PDB entry 6S8E | electron microscopy, 3.10 A resolution | chains I and V of the 35 polymer chains in the assembly

== Chain I ==
Protein: CRISPR-associated RAMP protein, Cmr6 family
Source organism: Sulfolobus islandicus REY15A
Reference sequence: F0NDX3 (F0NDX3_SULIR); residue numbers follow UniProt; this construct covers 1-283
Amino-acid sequence (296 residues; each row starts with the number of its first residue):
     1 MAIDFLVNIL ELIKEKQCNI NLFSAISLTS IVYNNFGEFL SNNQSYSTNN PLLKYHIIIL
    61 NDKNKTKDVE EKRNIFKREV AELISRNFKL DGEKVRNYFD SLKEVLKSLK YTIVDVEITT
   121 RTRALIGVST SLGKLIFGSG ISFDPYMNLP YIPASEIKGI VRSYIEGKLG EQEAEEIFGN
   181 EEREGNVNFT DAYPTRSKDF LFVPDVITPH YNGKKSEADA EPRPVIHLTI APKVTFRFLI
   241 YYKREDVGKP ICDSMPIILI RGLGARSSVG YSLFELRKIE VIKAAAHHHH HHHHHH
Not modelled in the structure: 1, 286-296
Construct notes: expression tag (284-296)

== Chain V ==
Molecule: crRNA
Source organism: Sulfolobus islandicus REY15A
Sequence (51 nucleotides; row label = number of the first residue in the row):
     1 AUUGAAAGUU CAAAGCUUAG AUACCCUGGA GGGAAACCAG ACUUAACACC A
Not modelled in the structure: 48-51

== Chain I / chain V interface ==
Residue-residue contacts (51):
  Ile126(I) with A34(V), phosphate contact
  Gly127(I) with G33(V), sugar contact; A34(V), hydrogen bond to the phosphate
  Val128(I) with G33(V), sugar contact; A34(V), phosphate contact
  Ser129(I) with G33(V), hydrogen bond to the sugar; A34(V), hydrogen bond to the base
  Pro153(I) with G33(V), phosphate contact
  Ser155(I) with G32(V), sugar contact; G33(V), hydrogen bond to the phosphate
  Glu156(I) with G32(V), phosphate contact; G33(V), hydrogen bond to the phosphate; A34(V), phosphate contact
  Lys158(I) with A30(V), salt bridge to the phosphate; G31(V), salt bridge to the phosphate
  Gly159(I) with G32(V), sugar contact
  Ile160(I) with G32(V), base contact
  Arg162(I) with A30(V), hydrogen bond to the phosphate; G31(V), salt bridge to the phosphate
  Phe178(I) with A30(V), sugar contact
  Gly179(I) with A30(V), sugar contact
  Asn180(I) with G29(V), hydrogen bond to the sugar; A30(V), sugar contact
  Glu181(I) with G29(V), hydrogen bond to the base; A30(V), base contact
  Arg183(I) with G29(V), hydrogen bond to the sugar
  Glu184(I) with G29(V), phosphate contact; A30(V), phosphate contact
  Gly185(I) with G29(V), phosphate contact; A30(V), hydrogen bond to the phosphate
  Ile207(I) with C37(V), base contact; A39(V), phosphate contact
  Thr208(I) with C38(V), sugar contact; A39(V), hydrogen bond to the sugar
  Pro209(I) with C37(V), base contact; C38(V), phosphate contact
  His210(I) with C38(V), hydrogen bond to the phosphate; G40(V), sugar contact
  Tyr211(I) with C38(V), hydrogen bond to the phosphate
  Asn212(I) with A36(V), hydrogen bond to the base; C37(V), hydrogen bond to the base
  Pro222(I) with G40(V), base contact
  Pro224(I) with A39(V), base contact
  Gly264(I) with G32(V), hydrogen bond to the base; A34(V), sugar contact; A35(V), phosphate contact
  Ala265(I) with A34(V), phosphate contact; A35(V), phosphate contact
  Arg266(I) with A35(V), hydrogen bond to the phosphate; C37(V), base contact
  Ser268(I) with A36(V), hydrogen bond to the phosphate
Other interface residues (no listed pair), chain I (37 interface residues in all): Thr130, Ser163, Glu182, Val206, Leu263, Ser267, Val269

== Overview ==
Chain I and chain V form an interface of 37 and 12 residues respectively, with 18 hydrogen bonds and 3 salt
bridges. Polar contacts include Ser129(I)-A34(V), Glu181(I)-G29(V) and Asn212(I)-A36(V).
Chain I is CRISPR-associated RAMP protein, Cmr6 family and chain V is crRNA, both from Sulfolobus islandicus
REY15A; the structure, Cryo-EM structure of the type III-B Cmr-beta complex bound to non-cognate target RNA,
was determined by electron microscopy, deposited together with 6S6B, 6S8B, 6S91, 6SH8, 6SHB and 6SIC.
